PDB entry 6MRD | electron microscopy, 3.82 A resolution | chains O and P of the 14 polymer chains in the assembly

[Chain O (and P)]
Name: 10 kDa heat shock protein, mitochondrial
Organism: Homo sapiens
Notes: chain P of this document is another copy of the same molecule, construct and numbering; everything in this record applies to it too
Reference sequence: P61604 (CH10_HUMAN); numbering as in UniProt (aligned over 3-102)
Amino-acid sequence (100 residues; row label = number of the first residue in the row):
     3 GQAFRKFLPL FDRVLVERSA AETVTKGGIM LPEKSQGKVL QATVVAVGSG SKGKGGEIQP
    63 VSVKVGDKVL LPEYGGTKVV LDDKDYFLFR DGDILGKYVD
Curated features (UniProtKB/Swiss-Prot):
  - modified residue: Lys8 (N6-acetyllysine), Lys28 (N6-succinyllysine), Lys40 (N6-acetyllysine), Lys54 (N6-malonyllysine), Lys56 (N6-acetyllysine), Lys66 (N6-acetyllysine), Lys70 (N6-acetyllysine), Thr79 (Phosphothreonine), Lys80 (N6-acetyllysine), Lys86 (N6-acetyllysine), Lys99 (N6-acetyllysine)

[How chain O and chain P interact]
Contacting residue pairs (28; chain O residue first):
  Lys56(O) with Lys54(P)
  Ser64(O) with Phe13(P); Lys54(P), hydrogen bond
  Val65(O) with Leu12(P), hydrophobic
  Leu72(O) with Phe9(P), hydrophobic; Val81(P), hydrophobic
  Asp93(O) with Phe13(P)
  Gly94(O) with Arg15(P)
  Asp95(O) with Arg15(P)
  Ile96(O) with Leu12(P); Arg15(P), hydrogen bond (backbone-side chain)
  Leu97(O) with Leu10(P); Pro11(P); Leu12(P), hydrogen bond (backbone-backbone); Arg15(P), hydrogen bond (backbone-side chain); Leu90(P), hydrophobic
  Gly98(O) with Phe9(P); Leu10(P); Leu12(P)
  Lys99(O) with Lys8(P); Phe9(P); Leu10(P), hydrogen bond (backbone-backbone); Leu12(P)
  Tyr100(O) with Lys8(P); Phe9(P), hydrophobic
  Val101(O) with Ala5(P), hydrophobic; Lys8(P)
  Asp102(O) with Lys8(P)
Interface residues without a listed pair, chain P (13 interface residues in all): Lys56, Gly58

[Summary]
14 residues of chain O face 13 of chain P across their interface, with 5 hydrogen bonds. Polar contacts
include Ser64(O)-Lys54(P), Ile96(O)-Arg15(P) and Leu97(O)-Arg15(P).
Chain O and chain P are both 10 kDa heat shock protein, mitochondrial (Homo sapiens); the structure, ADP-bound
human mitochondrial Hsp60-Hsp10 half-football complex, was determined by electron microscopy (same publication
as 6HT7 and 6MRC).
